Entry 3EKM (X-ray diffraction, 2.30 A resolution); this record covers chains A and C of the 6 polymer chains in the assembly.

# Chain A (and C)
Protein: Diaminopimelate epimerase, chloroplastic
From: Arabidopsis thaliana
Notes: EC 5.1.1.7; chain C of this document is another copy of the same molecule, construct and numbering; everything in this record applies to it too
Reference sequence: Q9LFG2 (DAPF_ARATH); residues 1-311 here correspond to UniProt positions 52-362 (UniProt number = residue number + 51)
Chain sequence (317 residues; each row starts with the number of its first residue):
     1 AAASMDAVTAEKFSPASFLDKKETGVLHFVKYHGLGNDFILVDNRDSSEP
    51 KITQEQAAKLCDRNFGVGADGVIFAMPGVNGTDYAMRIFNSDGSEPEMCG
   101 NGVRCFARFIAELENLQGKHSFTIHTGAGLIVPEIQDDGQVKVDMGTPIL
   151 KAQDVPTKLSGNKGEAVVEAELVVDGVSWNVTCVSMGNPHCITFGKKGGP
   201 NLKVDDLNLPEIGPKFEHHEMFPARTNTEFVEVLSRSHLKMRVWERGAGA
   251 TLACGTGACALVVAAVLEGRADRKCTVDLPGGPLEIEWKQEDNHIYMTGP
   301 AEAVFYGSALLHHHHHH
Unresolved in the structure: 1-24, 312-317
Construct notes: expression tag (312-317)
Residues lining bound ligands: ZDR ((2R,6S)-2,6-diamino-2-methylheptanedioic acid): Asn-37, Phe-39, Asn-90, Pro-96, Met-98, Cys-99, Gly-100, Asn-101, Gly-102, Asn-188, Asn-227, Glu-245, Arg-246, Ala-248, Ala-253, Cys-254, Gly-255, Thr-256, Gly-257

# How chain A and chain C interact
Residue-residue contacts (6; chain A residue first):
  Arg-45(A) with Asp-137(C)
  Asp-46(A) with Asp-137(C); Asp-138(C), hydrogen bond (backbone-backbone)
  Pro-77(A) with Asp-137(C)
  Tyr-84(A) with Gln-117(C)
  Glu-114(A) with Gln-117(C), hydrogen bond
Interface residues without a listed pair, chain C (4 interface residues in all): Asn-115

# Summary
The interface between chain A and chain C involves 5 residues on one side and 4 on the other; the contacts
include 2 hydrogen bonds. Among the polar pairs are Glu-114(A)/Gln-117(C) and Asp-46(A)/Asp-138(C). Ligands of
chain A: compound ZDR.
Chain A and chain C are both Diaminopimelate epimerase, chloroplastic (Arabidopsis thaliana); the structure,
Crystal structure of diaminopimelate epimerase form arabidopsis thaliana in complex with irreversible
inhibitor DL-AziDAP, was determined by X-ray diffraction (same publication as 3EJX).
